1HT1 - chains Z and Y of the 8 polymer chains in the assembly; structure by X-ray diffraction, 2.80 A resolution.

[Chain Z (and Y)]
Name: Heat shock locus hslv
From: Escherichia coli
Notes: chain Y of this document is another copy of the same molecule, construct and numbering; everything in this record applies to it too
Reference sequence: P0A7B8 (HSLV_ECOLI); numbering as in UniProt (aligned over 1-175)
Amino-acid sequence (175 residues; each row starts with the number of its first residue):
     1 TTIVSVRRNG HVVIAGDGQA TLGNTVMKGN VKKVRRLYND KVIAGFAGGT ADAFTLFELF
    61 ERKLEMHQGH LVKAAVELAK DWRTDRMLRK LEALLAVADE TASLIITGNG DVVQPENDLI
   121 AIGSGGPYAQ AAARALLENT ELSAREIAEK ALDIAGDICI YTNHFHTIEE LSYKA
Unresolved in the structure: 175
UniProt features mapped onto this chain:
  - active site: T2
  - mutagenesis: T2 (T2S: 80% reduced protease activity in the absence of HslU. Almost no effect in the presence of HslU; T2V: No protease activity)

[How chain Z and chain Y interact]
Residue-residue contacts (14; chain Z residue first):
  K28(Z) - V113(Y)
  K28(Z) - Q114(Y)
  K28(Z) - E116(Y)
  G29(Z) - E116(Y)
  N30(Z) - E116(Y)  hydrogen bond
  T50(Z) - D111(Y)
  A51(Z) - N109(Y)
  A51(Z) - G110(Y)
  A51(Z) - D111(Y)  hydrogen bond (backbone-side chain)
  D52(Z) - N109(Y)
  T55(Z) - R83(Y)  hydrogen bond
  M87(Z) - T84(Y)
  K90(Z) - R89(Y)
  L91(Z) - R83(Y)
Other interface residues (no listed pair), chain Z (12 interface residues in all): T25, G49
Other interface residues (no listed pair), chain Y (11 interface residues in all): P115, P127

[Overview]
12 residues of chain Z face 11 of chain Y across their interface; the contacts include 3 hydrogen bonds. Polar
pairs include N30(Z)-E116(Y), A51(Z)-D111(Y) and T55(Z)-R83(Y). From UniProt: active-site residue T2(Z) and
one mutagenesis site on chain Z.
Chain Z and chain Y are both Heat shock locus hslv (Escherichia coli); the structure, Nucleotide-Dependent
Conformational Changes in a Protease-Associated ATPase HslU, was determined by X-ray diffraction (same
publication as 1HQY and 1HT2).
